PDB entry 7Z15 | electron microscopy, 1.93 A resolution | chains C and G of the 12 polymer chains in the assembly

# Chain C (and G)
Protein: Alpha-D-ribose 1-methylphosphonate 5-triphosphate synthase subunit PhnI
Source organism: Escherichia coli
Notes: EC 2.7.8.37; chain G of this document is another copy of the same molecule, construct and numbering; everything in this record applies to it too
UniProt: P16687 (PHNI_ECOLI); residues 1-354 here = UniProt positions 1-354
Amino-acid sequence (354 residues; numbered 1 to 354; the number before each row is that of its first residue):
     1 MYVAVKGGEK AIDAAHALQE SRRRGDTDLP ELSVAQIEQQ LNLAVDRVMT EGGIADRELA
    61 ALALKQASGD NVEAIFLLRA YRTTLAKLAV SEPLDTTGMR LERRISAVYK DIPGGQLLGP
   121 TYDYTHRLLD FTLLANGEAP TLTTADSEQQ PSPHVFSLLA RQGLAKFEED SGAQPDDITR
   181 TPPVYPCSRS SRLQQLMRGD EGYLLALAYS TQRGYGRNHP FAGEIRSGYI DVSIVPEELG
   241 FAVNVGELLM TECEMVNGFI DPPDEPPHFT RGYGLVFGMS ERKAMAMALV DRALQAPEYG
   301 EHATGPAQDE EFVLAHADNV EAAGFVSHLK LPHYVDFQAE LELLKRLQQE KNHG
Unresolved in the structure: 354
Differences from the reference sequence: conflict Asp264 (Gly in P16687), Lys351 (Gln in P16687)
Metal / ion sites: Zn2+: His328, His333 (together with I9X)
Ligand contacts: I9X (alpha-D-ribose-1,2-cyclic-phosphate-5-phosphate): Phe325, His328, Leu331, His333
UniProt features mapped onto this chain:
  - natural variant: Asp264 (G264D: In strain: B; this construct carries the variant), Lys351 (Q351K: In strain: B; this construct carries the variant)
Reported in the primary citation:
  - Zn2+ coordination: His328, His333

# How chain C and chain G interact
Contacting residue pairs (287; chain C residue first):
  Ala11(C) - Leu118(G)
  Ile12(C) - Leu118(G)  hydrophobic
  Ile12(C) - Tyr124(G)  hydrophobic
  Ala15(C) - Leu118(G)  hydrophobic
  Ala15(C) - Gly119(G)
  Ala15(C) - Pro120(G)
  Ala15(C) - Thr121(G)
  His16(C) - Thr121(G)
  His16(C) - Asp123(G)  hydrogen bond (side chain-backbone)
  His16(C) - Tyr124(G)
  His16(C) - Thr125(G)  hydrogen bond (side chain-backbone)
  Ala17(C) - Pro140(G)
  Ala17(C) - Leu142(G)
  Leu18(C) - Gly119(G)
  Leu18(C) - Pro120(G)  hydrophobic
  Leu18(C) - Leu142(G)
  Gln19(C) - Pro120(G)
  Gln19(C) - Thr121(G)
  Gln19(C) - Tyr122(G)
  Glu20(C) - Pro140(G)
  Ser21(C) - Leu142(G)
  Arg22(C) - Gln39(G)
  Arg22(C) - Asn42(G)  hydrogen bond (backbone-side chain)
  Arg22(C) - Leu249(G)
  Arg22(C) - Met279(G)
  Arg23(C) - Gln40(G)
  Arg23(C) - Tyr122(G)
  Arg24(C) - Gln40(G)
  Arg24(C) - Ala139(G)
  Gly25(C) - Gln39(G)
  Asp26(C) - Gln39(G)  hydrogen bond (backbone-side chain)
  Leu29(C) - Ala35(G)  hydrophobic
  Leu29(C) - Gln36(G)
  Leu29(C) - Gln39(G)
  Pro30(C) - Gln36(G)  hydrogen bond (backbone-side chain)
  Pro30(C) - Gln40(G)  hydrogen bond (backbone-side chain)
  Glu31(C) - Gln40(G)
  Glu31(C) - Asn136(G)
  Glu31(C) - Gly137(G)  hydrogen bond (side chain-backbone)
  Leu32(C) - Leu32(G)  hydrophobic
  Leu32(C) - Gln36(G)
  Leu32(C) - Gln40(G)  hydrogen bond (backbone-side chain)
  Leu32(C) - Leu41(G)  hydrophobic
  Val34(C) - Leu133(G)
  Val34(C) - Leu134(G)  hydrophobic
  Ala35(C) - Leu29(G)  hydrophobic
  Gln36(C) - Leu29(G)
  Gln36(C) - Pro30(G)  hydrogen bond (side chain-backbone)
  Gln36(C) - Leu32(G)
  Gln39(C) - Arg22(G)
  Gln39(C) - Gly25(G)
  Gln39(C) - Asp26(G)  hydrogen bond (side chain-backbone)
  Gln39(C) - Leu29(G)
  Gln40(C) - Arg23(G)
  Gln40(C) - Arg24(G)
  Gln40(C) - Pro30(G)  hydrogen bond (side chain-backbone)
  Gln40(C) - Glu31(G)
  Gln40(C) - Leu32(G)  hydrogen bond (side chain-backbone)
  Gln40(C) - Ser68(G)
  Leu41(C) - Leu32(G)  hydrophobic
  Leu41(C) - Leu41(G)  hydrophobic
  Leu41(C) - Ser68(G)
  Leu41(C) - Gly69(G)
  Asn42(C) - Arg22(G)  hydrogen bond (side chain-backbone)
  Asn42(C) - Ser68(G)  hydrogen bond (backbone-backbone)
  Leu43(C) - Ala67(G)
  Leu43(C) - Ser68(G)  hydrogen bond (backbone-backbone)
  Leu43(C) - Asp70(G)
  Ala44(C) - Ser68(G)
  Ala44(C) - Gly69(G)
  Arg47(C) - Arg47(G)
  Glu58(C) - Leu134(G)
  Leu59(C) - Phe131(G)  hydrophobic
  Leu62(C) - Asp130(G)
  Leu62(C) - Phe131(G)  hydrophobic
  Leu62(C) - Leu133(G)  hydrophobic
  Ala63(C) - Leu129(G)  hydrophobic
  Lys65(C) - Leu133(G)  hydrogen bond (side chain-backbone)
  Gln66(C) - Tyr122(G)  hydrogen bond (backbone-side chain)
  Gln66(C) - Leu128(G)  hydrogen bond (side chain-backbone)
  Gln66(C) - Leu129(G)
  Gln66(C) - Asp130(G)  hydrogen bond (side chain-backbone)
  Gln66(C) - Leu133(G)
  Ala67(C) - Leu43(G)
  Ala67(C) - Tyr122(G)
  Ser68(C) - Gln40(G)
  Ser68(C) - Leu41(G)
  Ser68(C) - Asn42(G)  hydrogen bond (backbone-backbone)
  Ser68(C) - Leu43(G)  hydrogen bond (backbone-backbone)
  Ser68(C) - Ala44(G)
  Ser68(C) - Tyr122(G)  hydrogen bond
  Gly69(C) - Leu41(G)
  Gly69(C) - Ala44(G)
  Asp70(C) - Leu43(G)
  Asp70(C) - Arg282(G)  salt bridge
  Asn71(C) - Asn71(G)
  Val72(C) - Arg282(G)
  Glu73(C) - Tyr122(G)
  Glu73(C) - Arg127(G)  salt bridge
  Phe76(C) - Arg127(G)
  Leu77(C) - Arg127(G)
  Ala80(C) - Arg127(G)
  Tyr81(C) - Leu129(G)  hydrophobic
  Tyr81(C) - Phe131(G)
  Arg103(C) - Lys330(G)
  Ile105(C) - Lys330(G)
  Ala107(C) - Leu329(G)
  Ala107(C) - Leu331(G)
  Ala107(C) - Pro332(G)
  Ala107(C) - His333(G)  hydrogen bond (backbone-backbone)
  Ala107(C) - Tyr334(G)  hydrogen bond (backbone-backbone)
  Val108(C) - Tyr334(G)
  Val108(C) - Phe337(G)
  Tyr109(C) - Tyr334(G)  hydrophobic
  Lys110(C) - Tyr334(G)
  Leu118(C) - Ala11(G)
  Leu118(C) - Ile12(G)  hydrophobic
  Leu118(C) - Ala15(G)  hydrophobic
  Gly119(C) - Ala15(G)
  Gly119(C) - Leu18(G)
  Pro120(C) - Ala15(G)
  Pro120(C) - Leu18(G)  hydrophobic
  Pro120(C) - Gln19(G)  hydrogen bond (backbone-side chain)
  Thr121(C) - Ala15(G)
  Thr121(C) - His16(G)
  Thr121(C) - Gln19(G)
  Tyr122(C) - Gln19(G)
  Tyr122(C) - Arg23(G)
  Tyr122(C) - Gln66(G)  hydrogen bond (side chain-backbone)
  Tyr122(C) - Ala67(G)
  Tyr122(C) - Ser68(G)  hydrogen bond
  Tyr122(C) - Glu73(G)
  Asp123(C) - His16(G)  hydrogen bond (backbone-side chain)
  Asp123(C) - Lys330(G)  salt bridge
  Tyr124(C) - Ile12(G)  hydrophobic
  Tyr124(C) - His16(G)
  Tyr124(C) - Leu331(G)  hydrophobic
  Tyr124(C) - Pro332(G)
  Thr125(C) - His16(G)  hydrogen bond (backbone-side chain)
  Arg127(C) - Glu73(G)  salt bridge
  Arg127(C) - Phe76(G)
  Arg127(C) - Leu77(G)
  Arg127(C) - Ala80(G)
  Leu128(C) - Gln66(G)  hydrogen bond (backbone-side chain)
  Leu129(C) - Ala63(G)  hydrophobic
  Leu129(C) - Gln66(G)
  Leu129(C) - Tyr81(G)  hydrophobic
  Asp130(C) - Leu62(G)
  Asp130(C) - Gln66(G)  hydrogen bond (backbone-side chain)
  Phe131(C) - Leu59(G)  hydrophobic
  Phe131(C) - Leu62(G)  hydrophobic
  Phe131(C) - Tyr81(G)
  Leu133(C) - Val34(G)
  Leu133(C) - Leu62(G)  hydrophobic
  Leu133(C) - Lys65(G)  hydrogen bond (backbone-side chain)
  Leu133(C) - Gln66(G)
  Leu134(C) - Val34(G)  hydrophobic
  Leu134(C) - Glu58(G)
  Asn136(C) - Glu31(G)
  Gly137(C) - Glu31(G)  hydrogen bond (backbone-side chain)
  Ala139(C) - Arg24(G)
  Pro140(C) - Ala17(G)
  Pro140(C) - Glu20(G)
  Leu142(C) - Ala17(G)
  Leu142(C) - Leu18(G)
  Leu142(C) - Ser21(G)
  Leu159(C) - Phe337(G)  hydrophobic
  Gly163(C) - Gln348(G)  hydrogen bond (backbone-side chain)
  Leu164(C) - Leu341(G)  hydrophobic
  Leu164(C) - Leu344(G)
  Asp200(C) - Gly202(G)
  Gly202(C) - Asp200(G)
  Tyr203(C) - Tyr203(G)
  Tyr203(C) - Ala206(G)  hydrophobic
  Leu205(C) - Val326(G)  hydrophobic
  Ala206(C) - Tyr203(G)  hydrophobic
  Ala206(C) - His316(G)
  Tyr209(C) - Ala315(G)
  Tyr209(C) - His316(G)
  Tyr209(C) - Glu321(G)  hydrogen bond
  Tyr209(C) - Ala322(G)  hydrophobic
  Tyr209(C) - Phe325(G)  hydrophobic
  Ser210(C) - Phe312(G)
  Ser210(C) - His316(G)
  Gln212(C) - Phe325(G)  hydrogen bond (side chain-backbone)
  Gln212(C) - Val326(G)  hydrogen bond (side chain-backbone)
  Gln212(C) - His328(G)
  Gln212(C) - Leu329(G)
  Arg213(C) - Ala315(G)
  Arg213(C) - His316(G)  hydrogen bond
  Tyr215(C) - Glu311(G)
  Tyr215(C) - Phe312(G)  hydrophobic
  Tyr215(C) - His316(G)
  His219(C) - Glu340(G)
  Pro220(C) - Leu329(G)
  Phe221(C) - His333(G)
  Phe221(C) - Phe337(G)
  Ala222(C) - Leu329(G)
  Ile225(C) - Lys330(G)
  Leu249(C) - Arg22(G)
  Met255(C) - Leu329(G)  hydrophobic
  Val256(C) - Phe337(G)  hydrophobic
  Phe259(C) - Glu340(G)
  Phe259(C) - Leu344(G)  hydrophobic
  Phe259(C) - Leu347(G)  hydrophobic
  Asp261(C) - Lys351(G)  salt bridge
  Pro262(C) - Lys351(G)  hydrogen bond (backbone-side chain)
  Pro263(C) - Lys351(G)  hydrogen bond (backbone-side chain)
  Glu265(C) - Lys351(G)  hydrogen bond (backbone-side chain)
  Pro267(C) - Leu344(G)
  Pro267(C) - Leu347(G)  hydrophobic
  Pro267(C) - Gln348(G)  hydrogen bond (backbone-side chain)
  Pro267(C) - Lys351(G)
  Phe269(C) - Phe337(G)  hydrophobic
  Phe269(C) - Leu341(G)  hydrophobic
  Phe269(C) - Leu344(G)  hydrophobic
  Met279(C) - Arg22(G)
  Glu281(C) - Lys330(G)  salt bridge
  Arg282(C) - Asp70(G)  salt bridge
  Arg282(C) - Val72(G)
  Met285(C) - Val326(G)
  Met285(C) - Leu329(G)  hydrophobic
  Met285(C) - Lys330(G)
  Pro306(C) - Pro306(G)  hydrophobic
  Pro306(C) - Phe312(G)  hydrophobic
  Glu311(C) - Tyr215(G)
  Phe312(C) - Ser210(G)
  Phe312(C) - Tyr215(G)  hydrophobic
  Phe312(C) - Pro306(G)  hydrophobic
  Ala315(C) - Tyr209(G)
  Ala315(C) - Arg213(G)
  His316(C) - Ala206(G)
  His316(C) - Tyr209(G)
  His316(C) - Ser210(G)
  His316(C) - Arg213(G)  hydrogen bond
  His316(C) - Tyr215(G)
  Glu321(C) - Tyr209(G)  hydrogen bond
  Ala322(C) - Tyr209(G)  hydrophobic
  Phe325(C) - Tyr209(G)  hydrophobic
  Phe325(C) - Gln212(G)  hydrogen bond (backbone-side chain)
  Val326(C) - Leu205(G)  hydrophobic
  Val326(C) - Gln212(G)  hydrogen bond (backbone-side chain)
  Val326(C) - Met285(G)
  His328(C) - Gln212(G)
  Leu329(C) - Ala107(G)
  Leu329(C) - Gln212(G)
  Leu329(C) - Pro220(G)
  Leu329(C) - Ala222(G)
  Leu329(C) - Met255(G)  hydrophobic
  Leu329(C) - Met285(G)  hydrophobic
  Lys330(C) - Arg103(G)
  Lys330(C) - Ile105(G)
  Lys330(C) - Asp123(G)  salt bridge
  Lys330(C) - Ile225(G)
  Lys330(C) - Glu281(G)  salt bridge
  Lys330(C) - Met285(G)
  Leu331(C) - Ala107(G)
  Leu331(C) - Tyr124(G)  hydrophobic
  Pro332(C) - Ala107(G)
  Pro332(C) - Tyr124(G)
  His333(C) - Ala107(G)  hydrogen bond (backbone-backbone)
  His333(C) - Phe221(G)
  Tyr334(C) - Ala107(G)  hydrogen bond (backbone-backbone)
  Tyr334(C) - Val108(G)
  Tyr334(C) - Tyr109(G)  hydrophobic
  Tyr334(C) - Lys110(G)
  Phe337(C) - Val108(G)
  Phe337(C) - Leu159(G)  hydrophobic
  Phe337(C) - Phe221(G)
  Phe337(C) - Phe269(G)  hydrophobic
  Glu340(C) - His219(G)
  Glu340(C) - Phe259(G)
  Leu341(C) - Leu164(G)  hydrophobic
  Leu341(C) - Phe269(G)  hydrophobic
  Leu344(C) - Leu164(G)
  Leu344(C) - Phe259(G)  hydrophobic
  Leu344(C) - Pro267(G)
  Leu344(C) - Phe269(G)  hydrophobic
  Leu347(C) - Phe259(G)  hydrophobic
  Leu347(C) - Pro267(G)  hydrophobic
  Gln348(C) - Gly163(G)  hydrogen bond (side chain-backbone)
  Gln348(C) - Pro267(G)  hydrogen bond (side chain-backbone)
  Lys351(C) - Asp261(G)  salt bridge
  Lys351(C) - Pro262(G)  hydrogen bond (side chain-backbone)
  Lys351(C) - Pro263(G)  hydrogen bond (side chain-backbone)
  Lys351(C) - Glu265(G)  hydrogen bond (side chain-backbone)
  Lys351(C) - Pro267(G)
Also at the interface, not in a pair above, chain C (143 interface residues in all): Arg57, Leu64, Leu78, Ala135, Glu201, Leu207, Ala208, Asp264, Pro266, His268, Ala286, Leu289, Ala323, Ser327, Asp336, Leu343, Lys345
Also at the interface, not in a pair above, chain G (143 interface residues in all): Arg57, Leu64, Leu78, Ala135, Glu201, Leu207, Ala208, Val256, Asp264, Pro266, His268, Ala286, Leu289, Ala323, Ser327, Asp336, Leu343, Lys345

# In short
Chain C and chain G each contribute 143 residues to their interface, with 53 hydrogen bonds and 10 salt
bridges. Among the polar pairs are Asp70(C)-Arg282(G), Glu73(C)-Arg127(G) and Asp123(C)-Lys330(G). Bound to
chain C: compound I9X. His328(C) and His333(C) coordinate Zn2+. The paper reports Zn2+ coordination by
His328(C) and His333(C).
Chain C and chain G are both Alpha-D-ribose 1-methylphosphonate 5-triphosphate synthase subunit PhnI
(Escherichia coli); the structure, E. coli C-P lyase bound to a PhnK/PhnL dual ABC dimer and ADP + Pi, was
determined by electron microscopy together with 7Z16, 7Z17, 7Z18 and 7Z19 from the same study.
